Entry 3B3N (X-ray diffraction, 1.98 A resolution); this record covers chains A and B.

[Chain A (and B)]
Name: Nitric-oxide synthase
Organism: Rattus norvegicus
Notes: EC 1.14.13.39; chain B of this document is another copy of the same molecule, construct and numbering; everything in this record applies to it too
Reference sequence: P29476 (NOS1_RAT); numbering as in UniProt (aligned over 297-718)
Chain sequence (422 residues; numbered 297 to 718; the number before each row is that of its first residue):
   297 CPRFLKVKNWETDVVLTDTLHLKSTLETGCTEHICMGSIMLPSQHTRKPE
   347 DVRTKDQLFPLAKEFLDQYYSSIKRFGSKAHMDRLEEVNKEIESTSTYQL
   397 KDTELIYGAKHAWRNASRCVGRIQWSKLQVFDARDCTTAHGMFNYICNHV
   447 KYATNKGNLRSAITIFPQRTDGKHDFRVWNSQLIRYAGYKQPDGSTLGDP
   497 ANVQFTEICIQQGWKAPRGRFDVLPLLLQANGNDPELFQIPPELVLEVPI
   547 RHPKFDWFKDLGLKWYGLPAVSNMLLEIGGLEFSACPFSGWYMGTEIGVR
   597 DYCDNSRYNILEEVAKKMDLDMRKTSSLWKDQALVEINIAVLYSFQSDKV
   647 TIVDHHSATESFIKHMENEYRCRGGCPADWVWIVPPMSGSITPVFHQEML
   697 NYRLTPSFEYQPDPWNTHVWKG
Unresolved in the structure: 297-298, 339-349, 717-718 (chain B: 297-298, 339-347)
Metal / ion sites: Zn2+: Cys-326, Cys-331 (shared with Cys-326(B), Cys-331(B) of chain B); heme Fe near Cys-415 (its only coordinating residue here)
Residues lining bound ligands:
  - tetrahydrobiopterin (H4B), molecule 1: Trp-306, Trp-676, Phe-691, His-692, Gln-693, Glu-694
  - tetrahydrobiopterin (H4B), molecule 2: Ser-334, Met-336, Arg-596, Val-677, Trp-678
  - heme (HEM): Trp-409, Ala-412, Arg-414, Cys-415, Val-416, Gly-417, Leu-424, Ser-457, Met-570, Phe-584, Ser-585, Gly-586, Trp-587, Met-589, Glu-592, Val-649, Trp-678, Phe-704, Tyr-706
  - JI2 (N-{(3S,4S)-4-[(6-aminopyridin-2-yl)methyl]pyrrolidin-3-yl}ethane-1,2-diamine): Gln-478, Pro-565, Val-567, Phe-584, Gly-586, Trp-587, Tyr-588, Met-589, Glu-592
Swiss-Prot annotation at these positions:
  - binding site ((6R)-L-erythro-5,6,7,8-tetrahydrobiopterin): Ser-334, Val-677, Trp-678, Phe-691
  - binding site (heme b): Cys-415, Tyr-706
  - binding site (L-arginine): Gln-478, Trp-587, Tyr-588, Glu-592
  - mutagenesis: Tyr-588 (Y588F: No decrease in nitric-oxide synthase activity; Y588H: 50% decrease of nitric-oxide synthase activity; Y588S: 30% decrease of nitric-oxide synthase activity)
Reported in the primary citation:
  - binding site for JI2: Glu-592, Asp-597
  - specificity-determining residues: Asp-597

[Interface between chain A and chain B]
Contacting residue pairs - 124 pairs, chain A then chain B:
  Leu-301(A) with Ile-330(B), hydrophobic
  Trp-306(A) with Met-336(B), hydrophobic
  Glu-307(A) with Asn-601(B); Ser-602(B), hydrogen bond (backbone-side chain)
  Ser-320(A) with His-329(B)
  Thr-321(A) with His-329(B)
  Leu-322(A) with His-329(B)
  Glu-323(A) with Glu-328(B)
  Thr-324(A) with Thr-327(B), hydrogen bond (side chain-backbone); Glu-328(B), hydrogen bond (backbone-backbone); His-329(B); Ile-330(B)
  Cys-326(A) with Cys-326(B), hydrophobic; Thr-327(B); Glu-328(B); Cys-331(B), hydrophobic
  Thr-327(A) with Thr-324(B), hydrogen bond (backbone-side chain); Cys-326(B)
  Glu-328(A) with Glu-323(B); Thr-324(B), hydrogen bond (backbone-backbone); Cys-326(B); Glu-328(B)
  His-329(A) with Ser-320(B); Thr-321(B); Leu-322(B); Thr-324(B); Tyr-698(B)
  Ile-330(A) with Leu-301(B), hydrophobic; His-317(B); Thr-324(B); Leu-696(B), hydrophobic; Asn-697(B); Tyr-698(B), hydrophobic
  Cys-331(A) with Cys-326(B), hydrophobic; Cys-331(B), hydrophobic; Asn-697(B), hydrogen bond (backbone-backbone)
  Met-332(A) with Leu-301(B), hydrophobic; Leu-696(B), hydrophobic
  Gly-333(A) with Cys-331(B)
  Ser-334(A) with Trp-676(B); Glu-694(B); Met-695(B), hydrogen bond (side chain-backbone)
  Ile-335(A) with Glu-694(B); Met-695(B)
  Met-336(A) with Trp-306(B); Glu-694(B), hydrogen bond (backbone-side chain)
  Leu-337(A) with Trp-306(B), hydrophobic
  Val-595(A) with Ser-686(B)
  Arg-596(A) with Ser-686(B); Phe-691(B); His-692(B)
  Asp-600(A) with His-692(B)
  Asn-601(A) with Glu-307(B)
  Lys-620(A) with Gln-642(B)
  Thr-621(A) with Asp-650(B), hydrogen bond; His-652(B)
  Ser-622(A) with Leu-638(B); Gln-642(B), hydrogen bond; Asp-650(B)
  Ser-623(A) with Ile-635(B)
  Leu-624(A) with Asn-634(B); Ile-635(B), hydrophobic; Leu-638(B), hydrophobic; His-651(B)
  Lys-626(A) with Ile-687(B)
  Asp-627(A) with Val-631(B); His-651(B), salt bridge; His-652(B), salt bridge; Met-683(B); Ser-684(B), hydrogen bond
  Gln-628(A) with Val-631(B); Glu-632(B), hydrogen bond; Ile-635(B)
  Leu-630(A) with Ile-687(B), hydrophobic
  Val-631(A) with Leu-624(B); Asp-627(B); Gln-628(B); Val-631(B), hydrophobic
  Glu-632(A) with Gln-628(B), hydrogen bond
  Asn-634(A) with Leu-624(B)
  Ile-635(A) with Ser-623(B); Leu-624(B), hydrophobic; Gln-628(B)
  Leu-638(A) with Ser-622(B); Leu-624(B), hydrophobic
  Gln-642(A) with Ser-622(B), hydrogen bond
  Asp-650(A) with Thr-621(B), hydrogen bond; Ser-622(B)
  His-651(A) with Leu-624(B); Asp-627(B), salt bridge
  His-652(A) with Thr-621(B); Asp-627(B), salt bridge
  Trp-676(A) with Ser-334(B); Val-677(B), hydrophobic
  Val-677(A) with Trp-676(B), hydrophobic
  Pro-682(A) with Ser-684(B); Gly-685(B), hydrogen bond (backbone-backbone); Ser-686(B), hydrogen bond (backbone-backbone)
  Met-683(A) with Asp-627(B); Ser-684(B)
  Ser-684(A) with Asp-627(B), hydrogen bond; Pro-682(B); Met-683(B); Ser-684(B)
  Gly-685(A) with Pro-682(B), hydrogen bond (backbone-backbone)
  Ser-686(A) with Val-595(B); Arg-596(B); Pro-682(B), hydrogen bond (backbone-backbone)
  Ile-687(A) with Leu-607(B), hydrophobic; Leu-630(B), hydrophobic
  Phe-691(A) with Arg-596(B)
  His-692(A) with Arg-596(B); Asp-600(B), salt bridge
  Glu-694(A) with Ser-334(B); Ile-335(B); Met-336(B), hydrogen bond (side chain-backbone)
  Met-695(A) with Ser-334(B), hydrogen bond (backbone-side chain); Ile-335(B)
  Leu-696(A) with Ile-330(B), hydrophobic; Cys-331(B); Met-332(B), hydrophobic
  Asn-697(A) with Ile-330(B); Cys-331(B), hydrogen bond (backbone-backbone)
  Tyr-698(A) with His-329(B)
Also at the interface, not in a pair above, chain A (63 interface residues in all): Val-303, His-317, Cys-599, Ser-602, Leu-607, Ser-653
Also at the interface, not in a pair above, chain B (63 interface residues in all): Val-303, Gly-333, Leu-337, Cys-599, Lys-626, Ser-653, Gln-693

[Summary]
The chain A/chain B interface involves 63 residues from each chain, with 23 hydrogen bonds and 5 salt bridges.
Polar contacts include Asp-627(A)/His-651(B), Asp-627(A)/His-652(B) and His-692(A)/Asp-600(B). Chain A binds
heme, tetrahydrobiopterin and compound JI2. From the paper: a binding site for JI2 at Glu-592(A) and
Asp-597(A); the specificity determinant Asp-597(A).
Both chains are Nitric-oxide synthase (Rattus norvegicus). Entry 3B3N (Structure of neuronal NOS heme domain
in complex with a inhibitor
(+-)-N1-{cis-4'-[(6"-aminopyridin-2"-yl)methyl]pyrrolidin-3'-yl}ethane-1,2-diamine) was determined by X-ray
diffraction, deposited together with 3B3M.
